PDB entry 9CI1 | electron microscopy, 2.88 A resolution | chains C and D of the 16 polymer chains in the assembly

# Chain C (and D)
Protein: Rubisco large subunit
Organism: Anthoceros agrestis
Notes: chain D of this document is another copy of the same molecule, construct and numbering; everything in this record applies to it too
Sequence (475 residues; numbered 1 to 475; the number before each row is that of its first residue):
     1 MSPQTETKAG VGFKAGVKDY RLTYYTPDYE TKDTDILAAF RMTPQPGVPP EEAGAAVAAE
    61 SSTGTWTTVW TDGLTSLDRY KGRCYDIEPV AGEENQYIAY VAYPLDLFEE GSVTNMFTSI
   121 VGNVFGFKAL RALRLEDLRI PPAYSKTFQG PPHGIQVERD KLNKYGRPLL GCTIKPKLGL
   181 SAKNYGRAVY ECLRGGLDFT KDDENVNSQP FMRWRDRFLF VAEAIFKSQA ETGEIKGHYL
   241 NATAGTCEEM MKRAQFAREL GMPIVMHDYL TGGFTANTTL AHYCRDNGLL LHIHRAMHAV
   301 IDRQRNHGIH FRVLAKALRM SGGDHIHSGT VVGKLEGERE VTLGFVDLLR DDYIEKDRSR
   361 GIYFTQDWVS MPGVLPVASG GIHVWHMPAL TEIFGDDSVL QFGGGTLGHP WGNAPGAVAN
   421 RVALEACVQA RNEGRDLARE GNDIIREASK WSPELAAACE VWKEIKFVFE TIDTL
Unresolved in the structure: 1-21, 72-75, 467-475 (chain D: 1-23, 72-75, 467-475)
Modified / non-standard residues: Lys-201 (lysine nz-carboxylic acid; KCX)

# How chain C and chain D interact
Residue-residue contacts - 71 pairs, chain C then chain D:
  Trp-70(C) / Lys-177(D)
  Leu-77(C) / Lys-177(D)
  Tyr-80(C) / Phe-211(D)  hydrophobic
  Asp-106(C) / Phe-211(D)
  Glu-109(C) / Asn-207(D)
  Glu-109(C) / Ser-208(D)
  Glu-109(C) / Arg-253(D)  salt bridge
  Ser-112(C) / Gly-245(D)
  Thr-114(C) / Thr-271(D)
  Asn-115(C) / Asn-207(D)  hydrogen bond
  Thr-118(C) / Thr-271(D)  hydrogen bond
  Ser-119(C) / Asn-205(D)
  Gly-122(C) / Met-297(D)
  Asn-123(C) / Glu-204(D)
  Phe-125(C) / Ala-299(D)  hydrophobic
  Phe-125(C) / Val-300(D)  hydrophobic
  Phe-125(C) / Arg-303(D)  hydrogen bond (backbone-side chain)
  Gly-126(C) / Ala-299(D)
  Phe-127(C) / Arg-303(D)  hydrogen bond (backbone-side chain)
  Lys-128(C) / Arg-303(D)
  Arg-131(C) / Arg-303(D)
  Arg-131(C) / Gln-304(D)
  Lys-177(C) / Trp-70(D)
  Lys-177(C) / Leu-77(D)
  Leu-178(C) / Leu-77(D)
  Leu-178(C) / Tyr-80(D)  hydrophobic
  Asn-205(C) / Ser-119(D)
  Asn-207(C) / Glu-109(D)
  Asn-207(C) / Asn-115(D)  hydrogen bond
  Ser-208(C) / Glu-109(D)
  Gln-209(C) / Asp-106(D)
  Gln-209(C) / Leu-107(D)  hydrogen bond (side chain-backbone)
  Phe-211(C) / Tyr-80(D)
  Phe-211(C) / Asp-106(D)
  Ala-244(C) / Thr-275(D)  hydrogen bond (backbone-side chain)
  Gly-245(C) / Ser-112(D)
  Gly-245(C) / Thr-275(D)
  Gly-245(C) / Thr-278(D)
  Thr-246(C) / Thr-275(D)
  Thr-246(C) / Thr-278(D)
  Cys-247(C) / Cys-247(D)  hydrogen bond
  Cys-247(C) / Thr-275(D)
  Cys-247(C) / Thr-279(D)  hydrogen bond (backbone-side chain)
  Glu-248(C) / Thr-279(D)
  Arg-253(C) / Glu-109(D)  salt bridge
  Thr-271(C) / Thr-114(D)
  Gly-272(C) / Gly-273(D)
  Gly-272(C) / Phe-274(D)
  Gly-272(C) / Thr-275(D)
  Gly-273(C) / Gly-272(D)
  Gly-273(C) / Gly-273(D)
  Thr-275(C) / Ala-244(D)  hydrogen bond (side chain-backbone)
  Thr-275(C) / Gly-245(D)
  Thr-275(C) / Thr-246(D)
  Thr-275(C) / Cys-247(D)
  Thr-275(C) / Gly-272(D)
  Thr-278(C) / Gly-245(D)
  Thr-278(C) / Thr-246(D)
  Thr-279(C) / Cys-247(D)
  Thr-279(C) / Glu-248(D)
  Met-297(C) / Gly-122(D)
  Ala-299(C) / Phe-125(D)  hydrophobic
  Ala-299(C) / Gly-126(D)
  Ala-299(C) / His-307(D)
  Val-300(C) / Phe-125(D)  hydrophobic
  Arg-303(C) / Phe-125(D)  hydrogen bond (side chain-backbone)
  Arg-303(C) / Phe-127(D)
  Arg-303(C) / Leu-130(D)
  Gln-304(C) / His-307(D)
  His-307(C) / Ala-299(D)
  His-307(C) / Gln-304(D)
Also at the interface, not in a pair above, chain C (59 interface residues in all): Leu-107, Phe-108, Glu-110, Val-121, Leu-130, Pro-176, Gly-179, Pro-210, Arg-213, Thr-243, Phe-274, Ala-276, Ala-296, Asn-306, Gly-308, Gly-404, Leu-407
Also at the interface, not in a pair above, chain D (57 interface residues in all): Glu-110, Thr-118, Val-121, Lys-128, Arg-131, Pro-176, Leu-178, Gly-179, Gln-209, Pro-210, Arg-213, Ala-276, Asn-306, Gly-308, Gly-404, Leu-407, Gly-408

# In short
Chain C and chain D form an interface of 59 and 57 residues respectively, with 11 hydrogen bonds and 2 salt
bridges. Among the polar pairs are Glu-109(C)/Arg-253(D), Asn-115(C)/Asn-207(D) and Thr-118(C)/Thr-271(D).
Both chains are Rubisco large subunit (Anthoceros agrestis). Entry 9CI1 (Anthoceros agrestis Rubisco octamer
core complexed with Arabidopsis thaliana BSD2) was determined by electron microscopy, deposited together with
9CHZ, 9CI2 and 9CK5.
